9BAO - chains G and H of the 8 polymer chains in the assembly; structure by electron microscopy, 3.20 A resolution.

[Chain G]
Molecule: 6E11 Antibody IgG2A Heavy Chain
Source organism: Mus musculus
Notes: antibody fragment or engineered binder
Amino-acid sequence (227 residues; row label = number of the first residue in the row):
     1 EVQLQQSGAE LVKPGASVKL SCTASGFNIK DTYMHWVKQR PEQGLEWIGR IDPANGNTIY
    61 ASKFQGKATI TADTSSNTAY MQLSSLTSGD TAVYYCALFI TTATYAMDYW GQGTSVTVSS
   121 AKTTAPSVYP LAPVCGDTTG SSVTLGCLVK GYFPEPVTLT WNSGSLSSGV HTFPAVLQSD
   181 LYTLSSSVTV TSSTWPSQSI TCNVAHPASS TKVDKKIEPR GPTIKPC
Not modelled in the structure: 134-140, 220-227
Disulfide bonds: Cys22-Cys96, Cys147-Cys202

[Chain H]
Molecule: 6E11 Antibody kappa Light Chain
Source organism: Mus musculus
Notes: antibody fragment or engineered binder
Amino-acid sequence (213 residues; each row starts with the number of its first residue):
     1 SIVMTQTPKF LLVSAGDRVT ITCKASQSVS NDVAWYQQKP GQSPKLLIYY ASNRYTGVPD
    61 RFTGSGYGTD FTFTISTVQA EDLAVYFCQQ DYSSLTFGAG TKLELKRADA APTVSIFPPS
   121 SEQLTSGGAS VVCFLNNFYP KDINVKWKID GSERQNGVLN SWTDQDSKDS TYSMSSTLTL
   181 TKDEYERHNS YTCEATHKTS TSPIVKSFNR NEC
Not modelled in the structure: 213
Disulfide bonds: Cys23-Cys88, Cys133-Cys193

[Interface between chain G and chain H]
Residue-residue contacts (27; chain G residue first):
  Gln39(G) - Gln38(H)
  Leu45(G) - Phe97(H)  hydrophobic
  Trp47(G) - Leu95(H)
  Thr101(G) - Asp91(H)
  Thr102(G) - Tyr49(H)
  Ala103(G) - Asn53(H)  hydrogen bond (backbone-side chain)
  Ala106(G) - Tyr49(H)  hydrophobic
  Asp108(G) - Tyr36(H)
  Asp108(G) - Leu46(H)
  Asp108(G) - Tyr55(H)
  Gly111(G) - Ser43(H)
  Tyr129(G) - Glu122(H)
  Pro130(G) - Ser120(H)
  Pro130(G) - Glu122(H)
  Leu131(G) - Pro118(H)
  Ala132(G) - Phe117(H)
  Thr144(G) - Phe117(H)
  His171(G) - Ser173(H)
  Phe173(G) - Phe134(H)  hydrophobic
  Phe173(G) - Ser161(H)
  Phe173(G) - Thr163(H)
  Phe173(G) - Ser173(H)
  Phe173(G) - Ser175(H)
  Pro174(G) - Ser161(H)
  Pro174(G) - Trp162(H)
  Val176(G) - Leu159(H)  hydrophobic
  Gln178(G) - Leu159(H)
Interface residues without a listed pair, chain G (32 interface residues in all): Glu46, Tyr95, Phe99, Tyr105, Met107, Trp110, Val128, Pro133, Leu145, Lys150, Ser185, Ser187, Lys215
Interface residues without a listed pair, chain H (33 interface residues in all): Gln42, Pro44, Tyr50, Ser94, Ser115, Gln123, Ser126, Ser130, Val132, Asn136, Asn137, Met174

[Summary]
32 residues of chain G face 33 of chain H across their interface; the contacts include 1 hydrogen bond. Its
one hydrogen-bonded contact is Ala103(G)-Asn53(H).
Chain G is 6E11 Antibody IgG2A Heavy Chain and chain H is 6E11 Antibody kappa Light Chain, both from Mus
musculus; the structure, The Anti-Mullerian Hormone prodomain in complex with the growth factor and 6E11 Fab
in C2 symmetry, was determined by electron microscopy, deposited together with 9BAN.
